8G5I - chains B and C of the 5 polymer chains in the assembly; structure by electron microscopy, 2.75 A resolution.

Chain B (and C):
Molecule: DNA polymerase subunit gamma-2, mitochondrial
From: Homo sapiens
Notes: EC 2.7.7.7; chain C of this document is another copy of the same molecule, construct and numbering; everything in this record applies to it too
Reference sequence: Q9UHN1 (DPOG2_HUMAN); residue numbers follow UniProt; this construct covers 1-485
Chain sequence (485 residues; row label = number of the first residue in the row):
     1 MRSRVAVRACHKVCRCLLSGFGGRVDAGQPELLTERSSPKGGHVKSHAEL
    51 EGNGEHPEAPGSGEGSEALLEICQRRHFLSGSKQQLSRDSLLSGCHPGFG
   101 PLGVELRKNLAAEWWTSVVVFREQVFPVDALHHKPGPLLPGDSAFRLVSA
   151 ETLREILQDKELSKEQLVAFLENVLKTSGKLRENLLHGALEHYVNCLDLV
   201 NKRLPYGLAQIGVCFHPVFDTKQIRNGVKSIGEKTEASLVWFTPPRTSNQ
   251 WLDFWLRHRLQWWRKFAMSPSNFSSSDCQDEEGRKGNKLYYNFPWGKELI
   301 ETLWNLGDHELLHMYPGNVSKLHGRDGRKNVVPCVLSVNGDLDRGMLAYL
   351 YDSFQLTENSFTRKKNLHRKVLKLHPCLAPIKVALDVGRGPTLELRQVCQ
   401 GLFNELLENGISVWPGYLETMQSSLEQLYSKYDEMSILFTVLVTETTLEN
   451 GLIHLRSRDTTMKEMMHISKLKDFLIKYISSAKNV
Disordered / not traced: 1-67, 137-178, 358-361 (chain C: 1-66, 138-179, 220-226, 356-367)
Curated features (UniProtKB/Swiss-Prot):
  - modified residue: S38 (Phosphoserine)
  - natural variant: R182 (R182W: In MTDPS16), G416 (G416A: No functional deficit), D433 (D433Y: In MTDPS16B), G451 (G451E: In PEOA4)

Interface between chain B and chain C:
Pairs across the interface (61):
  F78(B) - N195(C)
  F78(B) - D198(C)
  F78(B) - L199(C)
  G81(B) - N195(C)  hydrogen bond (backbone-side chain)
  S82(B) - N195(C)  hydrogen bond
  H96(B) - L131(C)
  P97(B) - L131(C)
  G98(B) - D129(C)
  F99(B) - D129(C)  hydrogen bond (backbone-side chain)
  P101(B) - P127(C)
  P101(B) - L199(C)  hydrophobic
  V104(B) - P127(C)  hydrophobic
  V104(B) - D129(C)
  E105(B) - W115(C)
  E105(B) - P127(C)
  R107(B) - D129(C)  salt bridge
  K108(B) - W115(C)
  V120(B) - L407(C)  hydrophobic
  F121(B) - E408(C)
  E123(B) - Q400(C)
  E123(B) - P415(C)
  E123(B) - Y417(C)
  E123(B) - L418(C)
  F126(B) - W414(C)  hydrophobic
  P127(B) - P101(C)
  P127(B) - V104(C)  hydrophobic
  D129(B) - G98(C)
  D129(B) - F99(C)  hydrogen bond (side chain-backbone)
  D129(B) - V104(C)
  L131(B) - H96(C)
  L131(B) - P97(C)
  L131(B) - E233(C)
  H132(B) - H132(C)
  H132(B) - V213(C)
  H132(B) - F215(C)
  H132(B) - E233(C)  salt bridge
  H133(B) - I231(C)  hydrogen bond (side chain-backbone)
  H133(B) - E233(C)  hydrogen bond (backbone-side chain)
  L181(B) - L181(C)  hydrophobic
  H192(B) - S80(C)  hydrogen bond
  N195(B) - H77(C)
  N195(B) - G81(C)
  D198(B) - H77(C)  salt bridge
  L199(B) - H77(C)
  L199(B) - W414(C)  hydrophobic
  N201(B) - T420(C)
  R203(B) - L418(C)  hydrogen bond (side chain-backbone)
  V213(B) - H132(C)
  F215(B) - H132(C)
  I231(B) - H133(C)  hydrogen bond (backbone-side chain)
  E233(B) - L131(C)
  E233(B) - H132(C)  salt bridge
  E233(B) - H133(C)  salt bridge
  R325(B) - T420(C)
  L407(B) - V120(C)
  L407(B) - F121(C)  hydrophobic
  W414(B) - L199(C)  hydrophobic
  P415(B) - E123(C)
  L418(B) - Q124(C)
  L418(B) - R203(C)
  E419(B) - N201(C)  hydrogen bond
Interface residues without a listed pair, chain B (43 interface residues in all): K83, W115, V128, C196, F403
Interface residues without a listed pair, chain C (44 interface residues in all): R107, K108, F126, V128, H192, F403, E419

Overview:
Chain B and chain C form an interface of 43 and 44 residues respectively; the contacts include 10 hydrogen
bonds and 5 salt bridges. Polar pairs include R107(B)-D129(C), H132(B)-E233(C) and D198(B)-H77(C).
Chain B and chain C are both DNA polymerase subunit gamma-2, mitochondrial (Homo sapiens); the structure,
Cryo-EM structure of the Mismatch Sensing Complex (I) of Human Mitochondrial DNA Polymerase Gamma, was
determined by electron microscopy together with 8G5J, 8G5K, 8G5L, 8G5N, 8G5O, 8G5P and 8T7E from the same
study.
